PDB entry 7TAX | electron microscopy, 2.80 A resolution | chains D and M of the 14 polymer chains in the assembly

# Chain D
Molecule: CRISPR type I-F/YPEST-associated protein Csy3
UniProt: A0A444M080 (A0A444M080_PSEAI); residues 21-361 here correspond to UniProt positions 2-342 (UniProt number = residue number - 19)
Chain sequence (360 residues; each row starts with the number of its first residue):
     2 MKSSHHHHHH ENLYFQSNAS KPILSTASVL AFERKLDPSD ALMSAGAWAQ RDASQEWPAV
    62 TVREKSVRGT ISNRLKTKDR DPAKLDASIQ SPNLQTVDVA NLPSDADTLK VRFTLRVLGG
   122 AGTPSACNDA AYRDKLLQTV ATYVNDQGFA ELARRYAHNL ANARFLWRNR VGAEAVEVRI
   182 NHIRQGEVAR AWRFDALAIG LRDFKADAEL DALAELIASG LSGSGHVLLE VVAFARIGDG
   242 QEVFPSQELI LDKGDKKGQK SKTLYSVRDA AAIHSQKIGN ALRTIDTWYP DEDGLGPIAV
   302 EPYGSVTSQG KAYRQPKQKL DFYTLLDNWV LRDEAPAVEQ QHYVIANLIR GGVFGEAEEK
Disordered / not traced: 2-23, 69-95, 251-260, 359-361
Construct notes: initiating methionine (2); expression tag (3-20)

# Chain M
Molecule: 61-nt RNA strand
Sequence (61 nucleotides; each row starts with the number of its first residue):
     1 CUAAGAAAUU CACGGCGGGC UUGAUGUCCG CGUCUACCUG AUUCACUGCC GUAUAGGCAG
    61 C
Construct notes: conflict A41 (G1458 in 313291946), A53 (G1446 in 313291946)

# Interface between chain D and chain M
Contacting residue pairs - 31 pairs, chain D then chain M:
  Ala32(D) - U35(M)  sugar contact
  Phe33(D) - U35(M)  hydrogen bond to the sugar
  Phe33(D) - A36(M)  sugar contact
  Glu34(D) - U35(M)  phosphate contact
  Glu34(D) - A36(M)  phosphate contact
  Arg35(D) - A36(M)  salt bridge to the phosphate
  Arg35(D) - C37(M)  salt bridge to the phosphate
  Val68(D) - C44(M)  sugar contact
  Val100(D) - C44(M)  base contact
  Trp168(D) - C38(M)  base contact
  Gln248(D) - U39(M)  hydrogen bond to the sugar
  Gln248(D) - G40(M)  base contact
  Leu250(D) - U39(M)  base contact
  Lys263(D) - C44(M)  salt bridge to the phosphate
  His275(D) - U39(M)  salt bridge to the phosphate
  Gln277(D) - C37(M)  sugar contact
  Gln277(D) - C38(M)  sugar contact
  Gln277(D) - U39(M)  hydrogen bond to the phosphate
  Lys278(D) - C38(M)  sugar contact
  Lys278(D) - G40(M)  salt bridge to the phosphate
  Asn281(D) - C38(M)  hydrogen bond to the base
  Arg284(D) - C37(M)  salt bridge to the phosphate
  Arg284(D) - C38(M)  salt bridge to the phosphate
  Ser309(D) - C38(M)  base contact
  Arg351(D) - A36(M)  phosphate contact
  Arg351(D) - C37(M)  phosphate contact
  Gly352(D) - A36(M)  sugar contact
  Gly353(D) - U35(M)  hydrogen bond to the sugar
  Gly353(D) - A36(M)  sugar contact
  Val354(D) - U35(M)  base contact
  Val354(D) - A36(M)  base contact
Also at the interface, not in a pair above, chain D (24 interface residues in all): Ser126, Arg169, Glu249, Glu302
Also at the interface, not in a pair above, chain M (8 interface residues in all): A41

# Overview
The interface between chain D and chain M involves 24 residues on one side and 8 on the other; the contacts
include 5 hydrogen bonds and 7 salt bridges. Polar contacts include Asn281(D)-C38(M), Phe33(D)-U35(M) and
Gln248(D)-U39(M).
Chain D is CRISPR type I-F/YPEST-associated protein Csy3 and chain M is a 61-nt RNA strand; the structure,
Cryo-EM structure of the Csy-AcrIF24-promoter DNA complex, was determined by electron microscopy (same
publication as 7T3J, 7T3K, 7T3L and 7TAW).
